PDB entry 3UGQ | X-ray diffraction, 2.10 A resolution | chain A

== Chain A ==
Name: Threonyl-tRNA synthetase, mitochondrial
Organism: Saccharomyces cerevisiae
Notes: EC 6.1.1.3
UniProtKB: P07236 (SYTM_YEAST); numbering as in UniProt (aligned over 26-462)
Chain sequence (460 residues; numbered 3 to 462; the number before each row is that of its first residue):
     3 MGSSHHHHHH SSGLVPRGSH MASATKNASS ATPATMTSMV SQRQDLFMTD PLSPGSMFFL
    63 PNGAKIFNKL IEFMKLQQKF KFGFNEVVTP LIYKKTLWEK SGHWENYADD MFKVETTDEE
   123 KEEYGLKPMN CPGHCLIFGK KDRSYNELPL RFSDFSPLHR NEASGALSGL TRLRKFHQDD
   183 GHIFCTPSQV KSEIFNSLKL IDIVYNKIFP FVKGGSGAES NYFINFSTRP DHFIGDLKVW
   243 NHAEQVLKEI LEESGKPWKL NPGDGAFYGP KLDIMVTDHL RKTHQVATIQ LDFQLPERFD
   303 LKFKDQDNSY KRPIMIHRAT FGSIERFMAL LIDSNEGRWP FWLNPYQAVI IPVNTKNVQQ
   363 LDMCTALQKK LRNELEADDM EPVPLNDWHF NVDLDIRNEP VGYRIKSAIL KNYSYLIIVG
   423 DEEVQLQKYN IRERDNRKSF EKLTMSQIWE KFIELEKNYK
Disordered / not traced: 3-32, 215-218
Sequence notes: expression tag (3-25)
Bound ions: Zn2+: Cys-133, His-184, His-319
From the paper describing this entry:
  - Zn2+ coordination: Cys-133, His-184, His-319
  - mutagenesis - T357A (7-fold): decreased catalytic activity
  - specificity-determining residues: Arg-434

== Summary ==
The Zn2+ site is built by Cys-133, His-184 and His-319. The paper reports that T357A reduces catalytic
activity; Zn2+ coordination by Cys-133, His-184 and His-319.
Chain A is Threonyl-tRNA synthetase, mitochondrial (Saccharomyces cerevisiae); the structure, Crystal
structure of the apo form of the yeast mitochondrial threonyl-tRNA synthetase, was determined by X-ray
diffraction together with 3UGT and 3UH0 from the same study.
